PDB entry 1B5O | X-ray diffraction, 2.20 A resolution | chains A and B

[Chain A (and B)]
Protein: Protein (ASPARTATE aminotransferase)
Source organism: Thermus thermophilus
Notes: EC 2.6.1.1; chain B of this document is another copy of the same molecule, construct and numbering; everything in this record applies to it too
UniProtKB: Q56232 (AAT_THET8); numbering as in UniProt (aligned over 1-385)
Chain sequence (385 residues; numbered 1 to 385; the number before each row is that of its first residue):
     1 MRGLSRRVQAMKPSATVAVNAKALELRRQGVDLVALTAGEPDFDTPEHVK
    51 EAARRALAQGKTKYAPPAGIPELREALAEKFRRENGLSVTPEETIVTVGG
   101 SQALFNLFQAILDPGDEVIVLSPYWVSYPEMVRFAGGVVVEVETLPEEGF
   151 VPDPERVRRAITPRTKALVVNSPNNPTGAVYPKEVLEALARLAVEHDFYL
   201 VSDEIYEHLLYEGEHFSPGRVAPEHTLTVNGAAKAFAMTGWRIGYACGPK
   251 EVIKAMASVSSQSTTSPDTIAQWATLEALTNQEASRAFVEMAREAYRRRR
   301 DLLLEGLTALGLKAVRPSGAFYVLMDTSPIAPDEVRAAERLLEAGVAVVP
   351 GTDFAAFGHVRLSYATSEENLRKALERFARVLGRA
Not modelled in the structure: 383-385
Covalently attached groups: pyridoxal phosphate (PLP) linked to K234
Sequence notes: engineered mutation S101 (Lys in Q56232)
Ligand contacts: pyridoxal phosphate (PLP): G99, G100, S101, L104, W125, Y128, N171, N175, D203, I205, Y206, A233, R242
Swiss-Prot annotation at these positions:
  - binding site (L-aspartate): G39, W125, N175, R361
  - site: K12 (Important for prephenate aminotransferase activity)
  - modified residue: K234 (N6-(pyridoxal phosphate)lysine)
  - mutagenesis: K12 (K12G: 10-fold increase in Km for prephenate. Does not affect Km for oxaloacetate)

[How chain A and chain B interact]
Pairs across the interface - 132 pairs, chain A then chain B:
  M1(A) - T165(B)  hydrogen bond (backbone-backbone)
  M1(A) - K166(B)
  M1(A) - D197(B)  hydrogen bond (backbone-backbone)
  R2(A) - K166(B)
  R2(A) - D197(B)  salt bridge
  R2(A) - F198(B)
  R2(A) - Y199(B)
  R2(A) - E224(B)  hydrogen bond (side chain-backbone)
  R2(A) - H225(B)  hydrogen bond
  G3(A) - I111(B)
  G3(A) - K166(B)  hydrogen bond (backbone-side chain)
  G3(A) - Y199(B)  hydrogen bond (backbone-side chain)
  L4(A) - A110(B)
  L4(A) - K254(B)
  S5(A) - Q109(B)  hydrogen bond (side chain-backbone)
  S5(A) - A110(B)  hydrogen bond (backbone-backbone)
  S5(A) - L112(B)
  S5(A) - D113(B)
  R6(A) - D113(B)  salt bridge
  R7(A) - Q109(B)  hydrogen bond (side chain-backbone)
  R7(A) - L112(B)  hydrogen bond (side chain-backbone)
  R7(A) - A135(B)  hydrogen bond (side chain-backbone)
  V8(A) - A110(B)
  V8(A) - A255(B)  hydrophobic
  M11(A) - Q262(B)
  E40(A) - K63(B)
  E40(A) - Y64(B)  hydrogen bond (side chain-backbone)
  P41(A) - K63(B)  hydrogen bond (backbone-side chain)
  D42(A) - K63(B)
  F43(A) - K63(B)  hydrogen bond (backbone-side chain)
  D44(A) - G60(B)
  D44(A) - T62(B)  hydrogen bond
  T45(A) - T62(B)
  K50(A) - L57(B)  hydrogen bond (side chain-backbone)
  L57(A) - K50(B)  hydrogen bond (backbone-side chain)
  L57(A) - A53(B)  hydrophobic
  L57(A) - W241(B)  hydrophobic
  G60(A) - D44(B)
  T62(A) - D44(B)  hydrogen bond
  T62(A) - T45(B)
  T62(A) - T239(B)
  T62(A) - G240(B)  hydrogen bond (backbone-backbone)
  T62(A) - W241(B)
  K63(A) - E40(B)
  K63(A) - P41(B)  hydrogen bond (side chain-backbone)
  K63(A) - D42(B)
  K63(A) - F43(B)  hydrogen bond (side chain-backbone)
  K63(A) - T239(B)
  K63(A) - G240(B)
  Y64(A) - G39(B)
  Y64(A) - E40(B)  hydrogen bond (backbone-side chain)
  Y64(A) - K234(B)
  Y64(A) - T239(B)
  Y64(A) - R242(B)
  V98(A) - T264(B)
  S101(A) - S263(B)  hydrogen bond (side chain-backbone)
  S101(A) - T264(B)
  S101(A) - T265(B)  hydrogen bond
  Q102(A) - S263(B)  hydrogen bond (backbone-backbone)
  F105(A) - Q262(B)
  F105(A) - S263(B)
  Q109(A) - S5(B)  hydrogen bond (backbone-side chain)
  Q109(A) - R7(B)  hydrogen bond (backbone-side chain)
  Q109(A) - F134(B)
  A110(A) - L4(B)
  A110(A) - S5(B)  hydrogen bond (backbone-backbone)
  A110(A) - V8(B)
  I111(A) - G3(B)
  L112(A) - S5(B)
  L112(A) - R7(B)  hydrogen bond (backbone-side chain)
  D113(A) - S5(B)
  D113(A) - R6(B)  hydrogen bond (side chain-backbone)
  E130(A) - Q262(B)  hydrogen bond (backbone-side chain)
  M131(A) - Q262(B)
  F134(A) - Q109(B)
  F134(A) - Q262(B)
  A135(A) - R7(B)  hydrogen bond (backbone-side chain)
  T165(A) - M1(B)  hydrogen bond (backbone-backbone)
  K166(A) - M1(B)
  K166(A) - R2(B)
  K166(A) - G3(B)  hydrogen bond (side chain-backbone)
  D197(A) - M1(B)  hydrogen bond (backbone-backbone)
  D197(A) - R2(B)  salt bridge
  F198(A) - M1(B)
  F198(A) - R2(B)
  Y199(A) - R2(B)
  Y199(A) - G3(B)  hydrogen bond (side chain-backbone)
  E224(A) - R2(B)  hydrogen bond (backbone-side chain)
  H225(A) - R2(B)
  K234(A) - Y64(B)
  T239(A) - T62(B)
  T239(A) - K63(B)
  T239(A) - Y64(B)
  G240(A) - T62(B)  hydrogen bond (backbone-backbone)
  G240(A) - K63(B)
  G240(A) - D268(B)
  G240(A) - T269(B)  hydrogen bond (backbone-backbone)
  W241(A) - L57(B)  hydrophobic
  W241(A) - T62(B)
  W241(A) - D268(B)
  R242(A) - Y64(B)
  R242(A) - T264(B)  hydrogen bond (side chain-backbone)
  R242(A) - T265(B)  hydrogen bond
  R242(A) - S266(B)  hydrogen bond (side chain-backbone)
  R242(A) - P267(B)
  R242(A) - D268(B)
  A255(A) - L4(B)  hydrophobic
  A255(A) - V8(B)
  S258(A) - M11(B)
  V259(A) - F134(B)  hydrophobic
  Q262(A) - M11(B)
  Q262(A) - F105(B)
  Q262(A) - E130(B)  hydrogen bond (side chain-backbone)
  Q262(A) - M131(B)
  Q262(A) - F134(B)
  S263(A) - S101(B)  hydrogen bond (backbone-side chain)
  S263(A) - Q102(B)  hydrogen bond (backbone-backbone)
  S263(A) - F105(B)
  T264(A) - V98(B)
  T264(A) - S101(B)
  T264(A) - R242(B)  hydrogen bond (backbone-side chain)
  T264(A) - T264(B)
  T265(A) - S101(B)  hydrogen bond
  T265(A) - R242(B)  hydrogen bond
  S266(A) - R242(B)  hydrogen bond (backbone-side chain)
  P267(A) - R242(B)
  D268(A) - G240(B)
  D268(A) - W241(B)
  D268(A) - R242(B)
  D268(A) - A271(B)
  T269(A) - G240(B)  hydrogen bond (backbone-backbone)
  A271(A) - D268(B)
Also at the interface, not in a pair above, chain A (68 interface residues in all): G39, A53, R54, A58, F108, P114, H196, E251, V252, I270
Also at the interface, not in a pair above, chain B (69 interface residues in all): R54, F108, P114, H196, M238, E251, V252, S258, V259, I270

[In short]
The interface between chain A and chain B involves 68 residues on one side and 69 on the other, with 50
hydrogen bonds and 3 salt bridges. Polar pairs include R2(A)-D197(B), R6(A)-D113(B) and R2(A)-E224(B).
Covalently linked pyridoxal phosphate: at K234(A).
Chain A and chain B are both Protein (ASPARTATE aminotransferase) (Thermus thermophilus); the structure,
Thermus thermophilus aspartate aminotransferase single mutant 1, was determined by X-ray diffraction together
with 1B5P, 5BJ3 and 5BJ4 from the same study.
